3B0G - chain A; structure by X-ray diffraction, 1.25 A resolution.

[Chain A]
Protein: Nitrite reductase
From: Nicotiana tabacum
Notes: EC 1.7.7.1; fragment: residues in UNP 19-587
UniProtKB: Q76KB0 (Q76KB0_TOBAC); residues -6 to 562 here correspond to UniProt positions 19-587 (UniProt number = residue number + 25)
Chain sequence (591 residues; each row starts with the number of its first residue; numbers below 1 keep their minus sign (Met-28 is residue -28)):
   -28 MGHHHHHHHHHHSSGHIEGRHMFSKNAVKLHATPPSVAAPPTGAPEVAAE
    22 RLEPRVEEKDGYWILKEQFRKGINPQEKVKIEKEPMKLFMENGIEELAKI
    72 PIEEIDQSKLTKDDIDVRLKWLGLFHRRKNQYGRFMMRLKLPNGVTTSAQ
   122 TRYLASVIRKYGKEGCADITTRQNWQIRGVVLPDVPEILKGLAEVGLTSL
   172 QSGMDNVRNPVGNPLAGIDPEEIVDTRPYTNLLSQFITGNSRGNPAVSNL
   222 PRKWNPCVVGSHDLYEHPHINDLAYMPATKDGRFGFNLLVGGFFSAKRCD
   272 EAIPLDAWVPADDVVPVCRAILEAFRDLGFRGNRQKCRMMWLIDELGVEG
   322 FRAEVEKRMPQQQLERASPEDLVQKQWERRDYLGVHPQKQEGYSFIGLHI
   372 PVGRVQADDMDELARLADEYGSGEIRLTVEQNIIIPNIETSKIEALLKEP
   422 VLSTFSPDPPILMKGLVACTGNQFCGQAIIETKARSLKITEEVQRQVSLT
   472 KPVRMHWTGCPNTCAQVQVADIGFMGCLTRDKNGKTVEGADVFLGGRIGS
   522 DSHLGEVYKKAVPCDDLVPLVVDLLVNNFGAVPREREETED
Disordered / not traced: -28 to 17, 556-562
Differences from the reference sequence: expression tag (-28 to -7); conflict Arg290 (Lys315 in Q76KB0)
Metal / ion sites: K+: Ile371, Glu401, Gln402, Asn403; 4Fe-4S cluster Fe: Cys440, Cys446, Cys481, Cys485; siroheme Fe near Cys485 (its only coordinating residue here)
Ligand contacts:
  - 4Fe-4S cluster (SF4): Cys440, Thr441, Gly442, Cys446, Gln448, Ala449, Thr479, Gly480, Cys481, Asn483, Thr484, Cys485
  - siroheme (SRM): Lys91, Phe96, Arg98, Met107, Arg109, Ile140, Thr141, Thr142, Arg143, Asn145, Gln147, Arg149, Arg223, Lys224, Asn226, Ile241, Phe264, Phe265, Ser266, Arg309, Gln402, Ala439, Cys440, Thr441, Phe445, Cys446, Gly447, Gln448, Asn483, Thr484, Cys485, Gln487

[Overview]
Ligands of chain A: siroheme and 4Fe-4S cluster. Ile371, Glu401, Gln402 and Asn403 coordinate K+. Cys440,
Cys446, Cys481 and Cys485 form the 4Fe-4S cluster Fe site.
Chain A is Nitrite reductase (Nicotiana tabacum); the structure, Assimilatory nitrite reductase (Nii3) from
tobbaco leaf, was determined by X-ray diffraction, deposited together with 3B0H, 3B0J, 3B0L, 3B0M and 3B0N.
